Entry 4E5X (X-ray diffraction, 1.95 A resolution); this record covers chains A and B of the 4 polymer chains in the assembly.

[Chain A]
Name: HLA class I histocompatibility antigen, A-2 alpha chain
Organism: Homo sapiens
Notes: fragment: heavy chain
UniProtKB: P01892 (1A02_HUMAN); residues 1-275 here correspond to UniProt positions 25-299 (UniProt number = residue number + 24)
Amino-acid sequence (275 residues; row label = number of the first residue in the row):
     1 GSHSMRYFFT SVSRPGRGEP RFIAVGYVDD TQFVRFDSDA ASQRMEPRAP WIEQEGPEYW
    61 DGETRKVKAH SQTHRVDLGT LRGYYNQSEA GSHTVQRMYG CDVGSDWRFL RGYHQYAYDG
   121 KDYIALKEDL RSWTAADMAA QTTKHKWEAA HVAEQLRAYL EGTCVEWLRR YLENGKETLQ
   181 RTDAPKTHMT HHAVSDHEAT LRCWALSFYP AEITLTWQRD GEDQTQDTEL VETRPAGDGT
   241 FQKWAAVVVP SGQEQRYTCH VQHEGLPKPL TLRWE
Cystine bridges: Cys101-Cys164, Cys203-Cys259

[Chain B]
Name: Beta-2-microglobulin
Organism: Homo sapiens
Notes: fragment: Beta 2-microglobulin
UniProtKB: P61769 (B2MG_HUMAN); residues 1-99 here correspond to UniProt positions 21-119 (UniProt number = residue number + 20)
Amino-acid sequence (100 residues; each row starts with the number of its first residue; numbering starts at 0):
     0 MIQRTPKIQV YSRHPAENGK SNFLNCYVSG FHPSDIEVDL LKNGERIEKV EHSDLSFSKD
    60 WSFYLLYYTE FTPTEKDEYA CRVNHVTLSQ PKIVKWDRDM
Cystine bridges: Cys25-Cys80
Differences from the reference sequence: initiating methionine (0)
UniProt features mapped onto this chain:
  - modified residue: Gln2 (Pyrrolidone carboxylic acid)
  - glycosylation: Ile1 (N-linked (Glc) (glycation) isoleucine), Lys19 (N-linked (Glc) (glycation) lysine), Lys41 (N-linked (Glc) (glycation) lysine), Lys48 (N-linked (Glc) (glycation) lysine), Lys58 (N-linked (Glc) (glycation) lysine), Lys91 (N-linked (Glc) (glycation) lysine), Lys94 (N-linked (Glc) (glycation) lysine)

[How chain A and chain B interact]
Pairs across the interface (59; chain A residue first):
  Phe8(A) with Ser55(B); Phe56(B), hydrophobic
  Phe9(A) with Phe56(B)
  Thr10(A) with Leu54(B); Phe56(B); Phe62(B)
  Val12(A) with Ser33(B)
  Ile23(A) with Leu54(B), hydrophobic
  Val25(A) with Asp53(B); Leu54(B); Ser55(B)
  Tyr27(A) with Ser55(B); Tyr63(B), hydrogen bond
  Gln32(A) with Asp53(B), hydrogen bond
  Arg35(A) with Asp53(B), salt bridge
  Arg48(A) with Asp53(B), salt bridge
  Ser92(A) with Met0(B)
  His93(A) with Met0(B)
  Gln96(A) with His31(B), hydrogen bond; Phe56(B); Trp60(B), hydrogen bond (side chain-backbone); Phe62(B)
  Arg97(A) with Phe56(B)
  Gln115(A) with Trp60(B)
  Tyr116(A) with Trp60(B)
  Ala117(A) with Trp60(B), hydrophobic
  Asp119(A) with Met0(B); Ile1(B); His31(B)
  Gly120(A) with His31(B), hydrogen bond (backbone-side chain)
  Lys121(A) with Ile1(B)
  Asp122(A) with Trp60(B), hydrogen bond
  His188(A) with Met99(B), hydrogen bond (side chain-backbone)
  Thr190(A) with Asp98(B); Met99(B)
  His192(A) with Asp98(B)
  Trp204(A) with Asp98(B); Met99(B), hydrophobic
  Leu206(A) with Pro14(B), hydrophobic; Met99(B), hydrophobic
  Val231(A) with Gln8(B)
  Glu232(A) with Lys6(B), salt bridge; Gln8(B), hydrogen bond (backbone-side chain); Ser28(B), hydrogen bond
  Arg234(A) with Gln8(B), hydrogen bond; Tyr10(B); Tyr26(B); Met99(B)
  Pro235(A) with Tyr10(B), hydrogen bond (backbone-side chain); Tyr26(B); Leu65(B), hydrophobic
  Ala236(A) with Arg12(B), hydrogen bond (backbone-side chain); Asn24(B), hydrogen bond (backbone-side chain)
  Gly237(A) with Arg12(B), hydrogen bond (backbone-side chain)
  Asp238(A) with Arg12(B)
  Gln242(A) with Tyr10(B); Ser11(B), hydrogen bond (side chain-backbone); Arg12(B), hydrogen bond (side chain-backbone); Met99(B)
Other interface residues (no listed pair), chain A (38 interface residues in all): Thr94, Met98, Arg202, Thr233
Other interface residues (no listed pair), chain B (26 interface residues in all): Arg3, His13, Asp59

[In short]
Chain A and chain B form an interface of 38 and 26 residues respectively, with 16 hydrogen bonds and 3 salt
bridges. Among the polar pairs are Arg35(A)-Asp53(B), Arg48(A)-Asp53(B) and Glu232(A)-Lys6(B).
Here chain A is HLA class I histocompatibility antigen, A-2 alpha chain and chain B is Beta-2-microglobulin,
both from Homo sapiens. Entry 4E5X (Crystal structure of a complex between the human adenovirus type 2 E3-19K
protein and MHC class ...) was determined by X-ray diffraction.
